PDB entry 7AFL | electron microscopy, 4.20 A resolution (low resolution: residue-level contacts below are approximate; hydrogen-bond / salt-bridge calls are withheld) | chains A and D of the 14 polymer chains in the assembly

[Chain A]
Molecule: 16SrRNA
Organism: Escherichia coli
Sequence (1542 nucleotides; row label = number of the first residue in the row):
     1 AAAUUGAAGAGUUUGAUCAUGGCUCAGAUUGAACGCUGGCGGCAGGCCUA
    51 ACACAUGCAAGUCGAACGGUAACAGGAAGAAGCUUGCUUCUUUGCUGACG
   101 AGUGGCGGACGGGUGAGUAAUGUCUGGGAAACUGCCUGAUGGAGGGGGAU
   151 AACUACUGGAAACGGUAGCUAAUACCGCAUAACGUCGCAAGACCAAAGAG
   201 GGGGACCUUCGGGCCUCUUGCCAUCGGAUGUGCCCAGAUGGGAUUAGCUA
   251 GUAGGUGGGGUAACGGCUCACCUAGGCGACGAUCCCUAGCUGGUCUGAGA
   301 GGAUGACCAGCCACACUGGAACUGAGACACGGUCCAGACUCCUACGGGAG
   351 GCAGCAGUGGGGAAUAUUGCACAAUGGGCGCAAGCCUGAUGCAGCCAUGC
   401 CGCGUGUAUGAAGAAGGCCUUCGGGUUGUAAAGUACUUUCAGCGGGGAGG
   451 AAGGGAGUAAAGUUAAUACCUUUGCUCAUUGACGUUACCCGCAGAAGAAG
   501 CACCGGCUAACUCCGUGCCAGCAGCCXCGGUAAUACGGAGGGUGCAAGCG
   551 UUAAUCGGAAUUACUGGGCGUAAAGCGCACGCAGGCGGUUUGUUAAGUCA
   601 GAUGUGAAAUCCCCGGGCUCAACCUGGGAACUGCAUCUGAUACUGGCAAG
   651 CUUGAGUCUCGUAGAGGGGGGUAGAAUUCCAGGUGUAGCGGUGAAAUGCG
   701 UAGAGAUCUGGAGGAAUACCGGUGGCGAAGGCGGCCCCCUGGACGAAGAC
   751 UGACGCUCAGGUGCGAAAGCGUGGGGAGCAAACAGGAUUAGAUACCCUGG
   801 UAGUCCACGCCGUAAACGAUGUCGACUUGGAGGUUGUGCCCUUGAGGCGU
   851 GGCUUCCGGAGCUAACGCGUUAAGUCGACCGCCUGGGGAGUACGGCCGCA
   901 AGGUUAAAACUCAAAUGAAUUGACGGGGGCCCGCACAAGCGGUGGAGCAU
   951 GUGGUUUAAUUCGAUGXAACGCGAAGAACCUUACCUGGUCUUGACAUCCA
  1001 CGGAAGUUUUCAGAGAUGAGAAUGUGCCUUCGGGAACCGUGAGACAGGUG
  1051 CUGCAUGGCUGUCGUCAGCUCGUGUUGUGAAAUGUUGGGUUAAGUCCCGC
  1101 AACGAGCGCAACCCUUAUCCUUUGUUGCCAGCGGUCCGGCCGGGAACUCA
  1151 AAGGAGACUGCCAGUGAUAAACUGGAGGAAGGUGGGGAUGACGUCAAGUC
  1201 AUCAUGGCCCUUACGACCAGGGCUACACACGUGCUACAAUGGCGCAUACA
  1251 AAGAGAAGCGACCUCGCGAGAGCAAGCGGACCUCAUAAAGUGCGUCGUAG
  1301 UCCGGAUUGGAGUCUGCAACUCGACUCCAUGAAGUCGGAAUCGCUAGUAA
  1351 UCGUGGAUCAGAAUGCCACGGUGAAUACGUUCCCGGGCCUUGUACACACC
  1401 GCCCGUXACACCAUGGGAGUGGGUUGCAAAAGAAGUAGGUAGCUUAACCU
  1451 UCGGGAGGGCGCUUACCACUUUGUGAUUCAUGACUGGGGUGAAGUCGUAA
  1501 CAAGGUAACCGUAGGGGAACCUGCGGUUGGAUCACCUCCUUA
Disordered / not traced: 931-1386, 1398-1408, 1492-1506, 1537-1542
Modified / non-standard residues: PSU (pseudouridine-5'-monophosphate) at position 516, G7M (N7-methyl-guanosine-5'-monophosphate) at position 527, 2MG (2N-methylguanosine-5'-monophosphate) at position 966, 5MC (5-methylcytidine-5'-monophosphate) at position 967, 2MG (2N-methylguanosine-5'-monophosphate) at position 1207, 4OC (4n,o2'-methylcytidine-5'-monophosphate) at position 1402, 5MC (5-methylcytidine-5'-monophosphate) at position 1407, UR3 (3-methyluridine-5'-monophoshate) at position 1498, 2MG (2N-methylguanosine-5'-monophosphate) at position 1516, MA6 (6N-dimethyladenosine-5'-monophoshate) at position 1518, MA6 (6N-dimethyladenosine-5'-monophoshate) at position 1519
Covalently attached groups: covalent link U793-MA6_1518
Bound ions: Mg2+ site 1: G31, C48; Mg2+ site 2: C48, U114, G115; Mg2+ site 3 near A53 (its only coordinating residue here); Mg2+ site 4: C58, A59, U387; Mg2+ site 5: A109, G331; Mg2+ site 6 near G113 (its only coordinating residue here); Mg2+ site 7: A116, G117, G289; Mg2+ site 8 near U150 (its only coordinating residue here); Mg2+ site 9 near A171 (its only coordinating residue here); Mg2+ site 10 near C352 (its only coordinating residue here); Mg2+ site 11: G450, A452; Mg2+ site 12 near A547 (its only coordinating residue here); 10 more Mg2+ sites not listed

[Chain D]
Protein: 30S ribosomal protein S4
Organism: Escherichia coli
Reference sequence: C3SR62 (C3SR62_ECOLX); numbering as in UniProt (aligned over 1-206)
Sequence (206 residues; each row starts with the number of its first residue):
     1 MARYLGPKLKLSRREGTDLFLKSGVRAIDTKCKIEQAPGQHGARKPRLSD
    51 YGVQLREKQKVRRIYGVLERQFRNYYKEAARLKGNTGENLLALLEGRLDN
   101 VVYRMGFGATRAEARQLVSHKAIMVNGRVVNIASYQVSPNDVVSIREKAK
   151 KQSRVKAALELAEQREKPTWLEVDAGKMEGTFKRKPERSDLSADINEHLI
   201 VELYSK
Disordered / not traced: 1

[Chain A / chain D interface]
Residue-residue contacts - 120 pairs, chain A then chain D:
  A2(A) with Lys83(D)
  A3(A) with Lys83(D)
  U4(A) with Ala80(D); Arg81(D); Leu82(D); Lys83(D)
  A8(A) with Glu202(D); Leu203(D); Ser205(D); Lys206(D)
  A26(A) with Lys206(D)
  C400(A) with Arg70(D)
  C401(A) with Arg70(D); Asn74(D)
  G402(A) with Asn74(D); Ile132(D); Ser134(D)
  C403(A) with Gln71(D); Ala133(D); Ser134(D)
  G404(A) with Ala2(D); Arg115(D)
  U405(A) with Ala2(D); Arg3(D)
  G406(A) with Arg3(D); Leu5(D); Gln116(D)
  U407(A) with Arg3(D); Leu5(D); Lys8(D); Ala112(D); Glu113(D)
  A408(A) with Lys8(D); Ser23(D); Thr110(D)
  U409(A) with Lys22(D); Ser23(D)
  G410(A) with Lys22(D); Val25(D); Arg26(D); Lys31(D)
  A411(A) with Arg26(D); Lys31(D)
  G413(A) with Thr30(D); Lys31(D)
  G417(A) with Gln40(D)
  C418(A) with Gln40(D)
  G425(A) with Lys33(D); Gln40(D)
  U426(A) with Lys33(D); Gly39(D); Gln40(D)
  U427(A) with Arg13(D); Pro38(D); Gly39(D)
  G428(A) with Pro7(D); Arg13(D)
  U429(A) with Arg13(D); Lys22(D); Lys31(D); Cys32(D)
  A430(A) with Pro7(D); Lys8(D); Leu9(D); Lys10(D)
  C436(A) with Arg154(D)
  U437(A) with Gln116(D); His120(D); Gln152(D); Arg154(D)
  U438(A) with His120(D); Gln152(D)
  U439(A) with Ser119(D); His120(D); Lys121(D); Asn131(D)
  C440(A) with Lys121(D)
  C490(A) with Arg146(D); Lys148(D)
  G491(A) with Lys148(D)
  A499(A) with Ala2(D)
  U508(A) with Tyr51(D)
  A509(A) with Leu48(D); Ser49(D); Tyr51(D); Leu55(D)
  A510(A) with Leu48(D)
  C511(A) with His41(D); Arg44(D)
  U512(A) with His41(D); Arg44(D)
  G540(A) with Gln40(D); His41(D)
  G541(A) with Gly39(D); Gln40(D)
  G542(A) with Lys10(D); Arg14(D)
  U543(A) with Lys10(D); Leu11(D); Arg14(D)
  G544(A) with Arg56(D); Gln59(D); Arg63(D)
  C545(A) with Lys58(D); Arg62(D); Glu69(D)
  A546(A) with Arg62(D); Leu68(D); Glu69(D); Arg70(D)
  A547(A) with Ala2(D); Leu68(D)
  C613(A) with Arg81(D)
  C614(A) with Arg81(D)
  U619(A) with Arg128(D); Val130(D); Asn131(D); Ile132(D)
  C620(A) with Ile132(D); Tyr135(D)
Also at the interface, not in a pair above, chain A (52 interface residues in all): A495
Also at the interface, not in a pair above, chain D (70 interface residues in all): Tyr4, Leu21, Gln54, Arg97, Val129, Tyr204

[In short]
52 residues of chain A face 70 of chain D across their interface. G31(A) and C48(A) coordinate Mg2+ site 1.
The Mg2+ site 2 is built by C48(A), U114(A) and G115(A).
Here chain A is 16SrRNA and chain D is 30S ribosomal protein S4, both from Escherichia coli. Entry 7AFL
(Bacterial 30S ribosomal subunit assembly complex state D (multibody refinement for body domain of 30S
ribosome)) was determined by electron microscopy together with 7AF3, 7AF5, 7AF8, 7AFA, 7AFD, 7AFH and 17
further entries from the same study.
